PDB entry 8WYR | electron microscopy, 3.39 A resolution | chains J and K of the 12 polymer chains in the assembly

== Chain J ==
Name: Immunoglobulin J chain
Source organism: Homo sapiens
UniProtKB: P01591 (IGJ_HUMAN); residues -22 to 136 here correspond to UniProt positions 1-159 (UniProt number = residue number + 23)
Chain sequence (168 residues; row label = number of the first residue in the row; numbers below 1 keep their minus sign (Met-22 is residue -22)):
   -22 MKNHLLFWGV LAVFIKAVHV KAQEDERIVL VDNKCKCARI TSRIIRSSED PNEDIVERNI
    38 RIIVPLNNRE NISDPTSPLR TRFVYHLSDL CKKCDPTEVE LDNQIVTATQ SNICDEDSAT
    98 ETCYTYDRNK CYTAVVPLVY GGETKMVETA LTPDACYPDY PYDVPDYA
Unresolved in the structure: -22 to 2, 93-97, 135-145
Differences from the reference sequence: expression tag (137-145)
Swiss-Prot annotation at these positions:
  - modified residue: Gln0 (Pyrrolidone carboxylic acid)
  - glycosylation: Asn48 (N-linked (GlcNAc...) (complex) asparagine)
Disulfide bonds: Cys12-Cys100, Cys71-Cys91, Cys108-Cys133
Covalently attached groups: N-acetylglucosamine (NAG) linked to Asn48
Ion coordination: Ca2+: Asn106 (shared with 3 residues of chain M)
Ligand contacts: N-acetylglucosamine (NAG; 2-acetamido-2-deoxy-beta-D-glucopyranose): Arg4, Arg20, Glu34, Asn36, Ile37, Arg38

== Chain K ==
Name: Interleukin-2, Isoform 1 of Immunoglobulin heavy constant mu
Source organism: Homo sapiens
UniProtKB: chimeric construct of P60568, P01871: residues 174-194 from P60568 (IL2_HUMAN) positions 1-21 (UniProt number = residue number - 173); residues 229-576 from P01871 positions 106-453 (UniProt number = residue number - 123)
Chain sequence (403 residues; row label = number of the first residue in the row):
   174 MYRMQLLSCI ALSLALVTNS ASAWSHPQFE KGGGSGGGSG GSAWSHPQFE KIDTTIAELP
   234 PKVSVFVPPR DGFFGNPRKS KLICQATGFS PRQIQVSWLR EGKQVGSGVT TDQVQAEAKE
   294 SGPTTYKVTS TLTIKESDWL GQSMFTCRVD HRGLTFQQNA SSMCVPDQDT AIRVFAIPPS
   354 FASIFLTKST KLTCLVTDLT TYDSVTISWT RQNGEAVKTH TNISESHPNA TFSAVGEASI
   414 CEDDWNSGER FTCTVTHTDL PSPLKQTISR PKGVALHRPD VYLLPPAREQ LNLRESATIT
   474 CLVTGFSPAD VFVQWMQRGQ PLSPEKYVTS APMPEPQAPG RYFAHSILTV SEEEWNTGET
   534 YTCVVAHEAL PNRVTERTVD KSTGKPTLYN VSLVMSDTAG TCY
Unresolved in the structure: 174-344
Differences from the reference sequence: linker (195-228)
Swiss-Prot annotation at these positions:
  - glycosylation (N-linked (GlcNAc...) asparagine): Asn332 (complex), Asn395, Asn402
Disulfide bonds: Cys367-Cys426, Cys474-Cys536
Covalently attached groups: N-acetylglucosamine (NAG) linked to Asn563

== Chain J / chain K interface ==
Pairs across the interface - 5 pairs, chain J then chain K:
  Arg35(J) with Arg461(K)
  Arg38(J) with Tyr576(K)
  Ile40(J) with Thr574(K)
  Ser65(J) with Asn465(K)
  Arg105(J) with Tyr576(K), hydrogen bond

== Overview ==
Chain J and chain K form an interface of 5 and 4 residues respectively; the contacts include 1 hydrogen bond.
Its one hydrogen-bonded contact is Arg105(J)-Tyr576(K). Ligands of chain J: N-acetylglucosamine.
N-acetylglucosamine is covalently linked to Asn48(J). N-acetylglucosamine is covalently linked to Asn563(K).
Here chain J is Immunoglobulin J chain and chain K is Interleukin-2, Isoform 1 of Immunoglobulin heavy
constant mu, both from Homo sapiens. Entry 8WYR (Cryo-EM structure of human CD5L bound to IgM-Fc/J) was
determined by electron microscopy together with 8WYS from the same study.
